Entry 4U0Y (X-ray diffraction, 1.91 A resolution); this record covers chains A and E of the 6 polymer chains in the assembly.

== Chain A ==
Protein: HTH-type transcriptional repressor YvoA
Organism: Bacillus subtilis subsp. subtilis str. 168
Reference sequence: O34817 (YVOA_BACSU); residue numbers follow UniProt; this construct covers 1-75
Amino-acid sequence (78 residues; row label = number of the first residue in the row; numbers below 1 keep their minus sign (Gly-2 is residue -2)):
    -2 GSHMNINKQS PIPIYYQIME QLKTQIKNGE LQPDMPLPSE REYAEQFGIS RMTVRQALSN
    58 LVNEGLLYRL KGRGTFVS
Unresolved in the structure: -2 to 0
Sequence notes: expression tag (-2 to 0)
From the paper describing this entry:
  - binding site for the 15-nt DNA strand (chain E): Arg38, Arg48, Met49, Gly69
  - binding site for the 15-nt DNA strand: Arg48, Gly69
  - specificity-determining residues: Arg38, Arg48, Gly69

== Chain E ==
Molecule: 15-nt DNA strand
Sequence (15 nucleotides; numbered 1 to 15; the number before each row is that of its first residue):
     1 GTGGTCTAGA CCACT

== How chain A and chain E interact ==
Contacting residue pairs (18):
  Ser36(A) - DA10(E)  hydrogen bond to the phosphate
  Ser36(A) - DC11(E)  phosphate contact
  Glu37(A) - DC11(E)  hydrogen bond to the phosphate
  Glu37(A) - DC12(E)  base contact
  Arg38(A) - DA10(E)  salt bridge to the phosphate
  Arg48(A) - DC12(E)  base contact
  Met49(A) - DC14(E)  base contact
  Arg52(A) - DC12(E)  salt bridge to the phosphate
  Arg52(A) - DA13(E)  salt bridge to the phosphate
  Arg66(A) - DC11(E)  phosphate contact
  Arg66(A) - DC12(E)  salt bridge to the phosphate
  Lys68(A) - DC12(E)  sugar contact
  Gly69(A) - DG9(E)  hydrogen bond to the base
  Gly69(A) - DA10(E)  base contact
  Arg70(A) - DA10(E)  sugar contact
  Gly71(A) - DA10(E)  phosphate contact
  Gly71(A) - DC11(E)  sugar contact
  Thr72(A) - DC11(E)  hydrogen bond to the phosphate
Interface residues without a listed pair, chain A (13 interface residues in all): Pro35

== In short ==
Chain A and chain E form an interface of 13 and 6 residues respectively; the contacts include 4 hydrogen bonds
and 4 salt bridges. Polar pairs include Gly69(A)-DG9(E), Ser36(A)-DA10(E) and Glu37(A)-DC11(E). The paper
reports a binding site for the 15-nt DNA strand (chain E) at Arg38(A), Arg48(A) and Met49(A) among others; a
binding site for the 15-nt DNA strand at Arg48(A) and Gly69(A).
Chain A is HTH-type transcriptional repressor YvoA (Bacillus subtilis subsp. subtilis str. 168) and chain E is
a 15-nt DNA strand; the structure, Crystal structure of the DNA-binding domains of YvoA in complex with
palindromic operator DNA, was determined by X-ray diffraction, deposited together with 4U0V, 4U0W and 4WWC.
